5HRQ - chains F and H of the 12 polymer chains in the assembly; structure by X-ray diffraction, 1.28 A resolution.

== Chain F (and H) ==
Protein: Insulin B-Chain
Source organism: Homo sapiens
Notes: engineered mutation(s): Pro28Hzp; chain H of this document is another copy of the same molecule, construct and numbering; everything in this record applies to it too
Reference sequence: P01308 (INS_HUMAN); residues 1-30 here correspond to UniProt positions 25-54 (UniProt number = residue number + 24)
Sequence (30 residues; each row starts with the number of its first residue):
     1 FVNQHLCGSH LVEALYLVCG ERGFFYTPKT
Unresolved in the structure: 1 (chain H: fully traced)
Modified positions: Pro28 ((4S)-4-hydroxy-L-proline; HZP)
Ion coordination: Zn2+: His10 (shared with 1 residue of chain B; 1 residue of chain J)
Ligand contacts: phenol (IPH): Cys7, His10, Leu11, Ala14

== Interface between chain F and chain H ==
Residue-residue contacts (32):
  Gln4(F) - Tyr16(H)
  His5(F) - Tyr16(H)  hydrogen bond (backbone-side chain)
  His5(F) - Leu17(H)
  Gly8(F) - Tyr16(H)
  Ser9(F) - Tyr16(H)
  Val12(F) - Val12(H)  hydrophobic
  Val12(F) - Tyr16(H)  hydrophobic
  Val12(F) - Phe24(H)  hydrophobic
  Glu13(F) - Ser9(H)  hydrogen bond
  Glu13(F) - Val12(H)
  Glu13(F) - Glu13(H)
  Tyr16(F) - Gln4(H)
  Tyr16(F) - His5(H)  hydrogen bond (side chain-backbone)
  Tyr16(F) - Gly8(H)
  Tyr16(F) - Ser9(H)
  Tyr16(F) - Val12(H)  hydrophobic
  Tyr16(F) - Tyr26(H)  hydrophobic
  Leu17(F) - His5(H)
  Glu21(F) - Pro28(H)
  Glu21(F) - Lys29(H)
  Gly23(F) - Tyr26(H)
  Gly23(F) - Pro28(H)
  Phe24(F) - Val12(H)  hydrophobic
  Phe24(F) - Phe24(H)  hydrophobic
  Phe24(F) - Phe25(H)
  Phe24(F) - Tyr26(H)  hydrogen bond (backbone-backbone)
  Phe25(F) - Phe24(H)
  Phe25(F) - Phe25(H)  hydrophobic
  Tyr26(F) - Tyr16(H)
  Tyr26(F) - Gly23(H)
  Tyr26(F) - Phe24(H)  hydrogen bond (backbone-backbone)
  Pro28(F) - Glu21(H)
Also at the interface, not in a pair above, chain F (16 interface residues in all): Gly20, Thr27
Also at the interface, not in a pair above, chain H (16 interface residues in all): Gly20

== In short ==
Chain F and chain H each contribute 16 residues to their interface, with 5 hydrogen bonds. Polar pairs include
His5(F)-Tyr16(H), Glu13(F)-Ser9(H) and Phe24(F)-Tyr26(H). Ligands of chain F: phenol.
Both chains are Insulin B-Chain (Homo sapiens). Entry 5HRQ (Insulin with proline analog HzP at position B28 in
the R6 state) was determined by X-ray diffraction, deposited together with 5HPR, 5HPU and 5HQI.
